6G4C - chains A and B; structure by X-ray diffraction, 1.87 A resolution.

Chain A (and B):
Protein: Aspartate aminotransferase family protein
Source organism: Pseudomonas sp
Notes: chain B of this document is another copy of the same molecule, construct and numbering; everything in this record applies to it too
UniProt: A0A2D8IND4 (A0A2D8IND4_PSESP); residue numbers follow UniProt; this construct covers 1-455
Amino-acid sequence (464 residues; numbered 1 to 464; the number before each row is that of its first residue):
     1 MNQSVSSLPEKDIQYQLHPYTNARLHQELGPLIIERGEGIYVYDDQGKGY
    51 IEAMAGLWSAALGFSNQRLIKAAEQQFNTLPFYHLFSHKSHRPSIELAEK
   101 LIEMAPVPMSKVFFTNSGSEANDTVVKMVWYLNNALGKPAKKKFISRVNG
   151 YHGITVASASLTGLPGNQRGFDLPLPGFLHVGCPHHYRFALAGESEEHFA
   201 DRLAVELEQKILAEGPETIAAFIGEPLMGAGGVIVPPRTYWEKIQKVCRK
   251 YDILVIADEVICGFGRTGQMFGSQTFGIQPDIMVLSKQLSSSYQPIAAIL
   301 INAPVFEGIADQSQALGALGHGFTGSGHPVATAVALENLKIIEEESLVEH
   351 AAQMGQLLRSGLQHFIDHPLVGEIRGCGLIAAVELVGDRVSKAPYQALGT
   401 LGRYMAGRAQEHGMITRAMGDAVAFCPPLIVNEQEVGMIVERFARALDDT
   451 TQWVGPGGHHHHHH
Not modelled in the structure: 1-4, 457-464 (chain B: 1-5, 459-464)
Sequence notes: expression tag (456-464)
What the authors report for this chain:
  - binding site for phosphate ion: Gly118, Ser119, Thr324
  - specificity-determining residues: Ser87 (proposed by the authors, not directly observed)

How chain A and chain B interact:
Contacting residue pairs (263; chain A residue first):
  Leu8(A) - Arg92(B)
  Leu8(A) - Ile95(B)
  Lys11(A) - Ile95(B)
  Lys11(A) - Glu99(B)  salt bridge
  Asp12(A) - Ser90(B)  hydrogen bond
  Asp12(A) - Ile95(B)
  Ile13(A) - Lys111(B)
  Gln14(A) - Ser110(B)
  Gln14(A) - Lys111(B)  hydrogen bond (backbone-side chain)
  Tyr15(A) - Ala98(B)  hydrophobic
  Tyr15(A) - Glu99(B)
  Tyr15(A) - Ile102(B)  hydrophobic
  Tyr15(A) - Glu103(B)  hydrogen bond
  Tyr15(A) - Ser110(B)
  Tyr15(A) - Lys111(B)
  Tyr15(A) - Val112(B)  hydrogen bond (backbone-backbone)
  Gln16(A) - Leu85(B)
  Gln16(A) - Ser90(B)  hydrogen bond
  Gln16(A) - Ser94(B)  hydrogen bond
  Gln16(A) - Ile95(B)
  Gln16(A) - Ala98(B)
  Gln16(A) - Lys111(B)
  Gln16(A) - Val112(B)
  Gln16(A) - Phe114(B)
  Leu17(A) - Val112(B)  hydrogen bond (backbone-backbone)
  Leu17(A) - Phe113(B)
  Leu17(A) - Ile301(B)  hydrophobic
  Leu17(A) - Phe306(B)  hydrophobic
  His18(A) - Leu85(B)  hydrogen bond (side chain-backbone)
  His18(A) - Lys89(B)  hydrogen bond (side chain-backbone)
  His18(A) - Ser90(B)
  His18(A) - Leu319(B)
  Pro19(A) - Leu85(B)
  Pro19(A) - Phe86(B)
  Pro19(A) - Ser87(B)  hydrogen bond (backbone-backbone)
  Pro19(A) - Phe113(B)
  Pro19(A) - His321(B)
  Pro19(A) - Gly322(B)
  Tyr20(A) - Phe86(B)  hydrophobic
  Tyr20(A) - Ser87(B)  hydrogen bond (backbone-backbone)
  Tyr20(A) - Ala318(B)
  Tyr20(A) - Leu319(B)  hydrogen bond (backbone-backbone)
  Tyr20(A) - Gly320(B)
  Tyr20(A) - His321(B)  hydrogen bond (backbone-backbone)
  Tyr20(A) - Gly322(B)
  Thr21(A) - Phe86(B)
  Thr21(A) - Ser87(B)  hydrogen bond (side chain-backbone)
  Thr21(A) - His88(B)  hydrogen bond (side chain-backbone)
  Thr21(A) - Ala318(B)
  Thr21(A) - Leu319(B)  hydrogen bond (backbone-backbone)
  Asn22(A) - Ser313(B)
  Asn22(A) - Gln314(B)
  Asn22(A) - Gly317(B)
  Asn22(A) - Ala318(B)
  Ala23(A) - Ala310(B)  hydrophobic
  Ala23(A) - Ser313(B)  hydrogen bond (backbone-side chain)
  Arg24(A) - Phe306(B)
  Arg24(A) - Glu307(B)  salt bridge
  Arg24(A) - Ala310(B)
  Arg24(A) - Asp311(B)  salt bridge
  Arg24(A) - Gln314(B)
  His26(A) - His88(B)  hydrogen bond
  Gln27(A) - Phe306(B)
  Pro31(A) - His88(B)
  Pro31(A) - Ser90(B)
  Leu32(A) - His88(B)  hydrogen bond (backbone-backbone)
  Leu32(A) - Lys89(B)
  Leu32(A) - Ser90(B)  hydrogen bond (backbone-backbone)
  Ile33(A) - Ser90(B)
  Ile34(A) - Leu80(B)
  Ile34(A) - Tyr83(B)  hydrophobic
  Ile34(A) - Ser90(B)  hydrogen bond (backbone-backbone)
  Ile34(A) - His91(B)
  Glu35(A) - Thr79(B)
  Arg36(A) - Thr79(B)
  Arg36(A) - Leu80(B)
  Gly37(A) - Thr79(B)  hydrogen bond (backbone-backbone)
  Gly37(A) - Leu80(B)
  Glu52(A) - Tyr83(B)  hydrogen bond
  Gly56(A) - Phe82(B)
  Gly56(A) - His84(B)
  Leu57(A) - Phe82(B)
  Leu57(A) - His84(B)
  Leu57(A) - Phe86(B)  hydrophobic
  Leu57(A) - Thr324(B)
  Ser59(A) - Phe82(B)
  Phe64(A) - Pro81(B)
  Phe64(A) - Phe82(B)
  Gln67(A) - Asn78(B)  hydrogen bond
  Ile70(A) - Phe77(B)
  Ile70(A) - Asn78(B)
  Ala73(A) - Phe77(B)  hydrophobic
  Glu74(A) - Glu74(B)
  Phe77(A) - Ile70(B)
  Phe77(A) - Ala73(B)  hydrophobic
  Phe77(A) - Tyr293(B)
  Phe77(A) - Gln294(B)
  Asn78(A) - Gln67(B)  hydrogen bond
  Asn78(A) - Ile70(B)
  Thr79(A) - Glu35(B)
  Thr79(A) - Arg36(B)
  Thr79(A) - Gly37(B)  hydrogen bond (backbone-backbone)
  Leu80(A) - Ile34(B)
  Leu80(A) - Glu35(B)
  Leu80(A) - Arg36(B)
  Leu80(A) - Gly37(B)
  Pro81(A) - Phe64(B)
  Pro81(A) - Tyr293(B)
  Phe82(A) - Gly56(B)
  Phe82(A) - Leu57(B)
  Phe82(A) - Ser59(B)
  Phe82(A) - Phe64(B)
  Phe82(A) - Ser292(B)
  Tyr83(A) - Ile34(B)  hydrophobic
  Tyr83(A) - Glu52(B)  hydrogen bond
  Tyr83(A) - Ile415(B)
  His84(A) - Gly56(B)
  His84(A) - Leu57(B)
  His84(A) - Arg417(B)
  Leu85(A) - Gln16(B)
  Leu85(A) - His18(B)  hydrogen bond (backbone-side chain)
  Leu85(A) - Pro19(B)
  Leu85(A) - Thr21(B)
  Phe86(A) - Pro19(B)
  Phe86(A) - Tyr20(B)  hydrophobic
  Phe86(A) - Thr21(B)
  Phe86(A) - Leu57(B)  hydrophobic
  Ser87(A) - Pro19(B)
  Ser87(A) - Tyr20(B)  hydrogen bond (backbone-backbone)
  Ser87(A) - Thr21(B)  hydrogen bond (backbone-side chain)
  Ser87(A) - Arg417(B)  hydrogen bond
  His88(A) - Thr21(B)  hydrogen bond (backbone-side chain)
  His88(A) - Leu25(B)
  His88(A) - His26(B)  hydrogen bond
  His88(A) - Pro31(B)
  His88(A) - Leu32(B)  hydrogen bond (backbone-backbone)
  Lys89(A) - His18(B)  hydrogen bond (backbone-side chain)
  Lys89(A) - Leu32(B)
  Ser90(A) - Asp12(B)  hydrogen bond
  Ser90(A) - Gln16(B)  hydrogen bond
  Ser90(A) - His18(B)
  Ser90(A) - Pro31(B)
  Ser90(A) - Leu32(B)  hydrogen bond (backbone-backbone)
  Ser90(A) - Ile33(B)
  Ser90(A) - Ile34(B)  hydrogen bond (backbone-backbone)
  His91(A) - Ile34(B)
  Arg92(A) - Leu8(B)
  Ser94(A) - Gln16(B)  hydrogen bond
  Ile95(A) - Leu8(B)
  Ile95(A) - Lys11(B)
  Ile95(A) - Asp12(B)
  Ile95(A) - Gln16(B)
  Ala98(A) - Tyr15(B)
  Ala98(A) - Gln16(B)
  Glu99(A) - Lys11(B)  salt bridge
  Glu99(A) - Tyr15(B)
  Ile102(A) - Tyr15(B)  hydrophobic
  Glu103(A) - Tyr15(B)  hydrogen bond
  Ser110(A) - Gln14(B)
  Ser110(A) - Tyr15(B)
  Lys111(A) - Ile13(B)
  Lys111(A) - Gln14(B)  hydrogen bond (side chain-backbone)
  Lys111(A) - Tyr15(B)
  Lys111(A) - Gln16(B)
  Val112(A) - Tyr15(B)  hydrogen bond (backbone-backbone)
  Val112(A) - Gln16(B)
  Val112(A) - Leu17(B)  hydrogen bond (backbone-backbone)
  Phe113(A) - Leu17(B)
  Phe113(A) - Pro19(B)
  Phe114(A) - Gln16(B)
  Asn116(A) - Asn116(B)
  Asn116(A) - Ser117(B)
  Asn116(A) - Pro295(B)
  Ser117(A) - Asn116(B)
  Ser117(A) - Glu120(B)  hydrogen bond
  Ser117(A) - Phe323(B)
  Ser119(A) - Phe323(B)
  Glu120(A) - Ser117(B)  hydrogen bond
  Glu120(A) - Glu120(B)
  Asp123(A) - Thr155(B)
  Asp123(A) - Val156(B)  hydrogen bond (side chain-backbone)
  Lys127(A) - Ile154(B)  hydrogen bond (side chain-backbone)
  Lys127(A) - Val156(B)
  Lys127(A) - Ala159(B)
  Lys127(A) - Phe171(B)
  Met128(A) - Leu17(B)  hydrophobic
  Trp130(A) - Phe171(B)
  Tyr131(A) - Gly170(B)
  Tyr131(A) - Phe171(B)  hydrophobic
  Asn134(A) - Gly170(B)  hydrogen bond (side chain-backbone)
  Asn134(A) - Asp172(B)  hydrogen bond
  Lys142(A) - Asp172(B)  salt bridge
  Ile154(A) - Lys127(B)  hydrogen bond (backbone-side chain)
  Ile154(A) - His321(B)
  Ile154(A) - Gly322(B)
  Ile154(A) - Phe323(B)  hydrophobic
  Thr155(A) - Asp123(B)
  Val156(A) - Asp123(B)  hydrogen bond (backbone-side chain)
  Val156(A) - Lys127(B)
  Val156(A) - Ala157(B)  hydrophobic
  Ala157(A) - Val156(B)  hydrophobic
  Gly166(A) - Gly320(B)
  Asn167(A) - Gly320(B)  hydrogen bond (side chain-backbone)
  Arg169(A) - Leu316(B)
  Gly170(A) - Tyr131(B)
  Gly170(A) - Asn134(B)  hydrogen bond (backbone-side chain)
  Phe171(A) - Lys127(B)
  Phe171(A) - Trp130(B)
  Phe171(A) - Tyr131(B)  hydrophobic
  Phe171(A) - Gly320(B)
  Asp172(A) - Asn134(B)  hydrogen bond
  Asp172(A) - Lys142(B)  salt bridge
  Leu175(A) - Leu175(B)  hydrophobic
  Lys287(A) - Thr324(B)  hydrogen bond
  Ser292(A) - Phe82(B)
  Ser292(A) - Thr324(B)
  Ser292(A) - His328(B)  hydrogen bond (backbone-side chain)
  Tyr293(A) - Phe77(B)
  Tyr293(A) - Pro81(B)
  Tyr293(A) - His328(B)  hydrogen bond (backbone-side chain)
  Gln294(A) - Phe77(B)
  Gln294(A) - Gln294(B)  hydrogen bond
  Gln294(A) - His328(B)
  Pro295(A) - Asn116(B)
  Ile301(A) - Leu17(B)  hydrophobic
  Phe306(A) - Gln27(B)
  Glu307(A) - Arg24(B)  salt bridge
  Ala310(A) - Ala23(B)  hydrophobic
  Ala310(A) - Arg24(B)
  Asp311(A) - Arg24(B)  salt bridge
  Ser313(A) - Asn22(B)
  Ser313(A) - Ala23(B)  hydrogen bond (side chain-backbone)
  Gln314(A) - Asn22(B)
  Gln314(A) - Arg24(B)
  Leu316(A) - Arg169(B)
  Gly317(A) - Asn22(B)
  Ala318(A) - Thr21(B)
  Ala318(A) - Asn22(B)
  Leu319(A) - His18(B)
  Leu319(A) - Tyr20(B)  hydrogen bond (backbone-backbone)
  Leu319(A) - Thr21(B)  hydrogen bond (backbone-backbone)
  Gly320(A) - Tyr20(B)
  Gly320(A) - Gly166(B)
  Gly320(A) - Asn167(B)
  Gly320(A) - Phe171(B)
  His321(A) - Pro19(B)
  His321(A) - Tyr20(B)  hydrogen bond (backbone-backbone)
  His321(A) - Ile154(B)  hydrogen bond (side chain-backbone)
  Gly322(A) - Pro19(B)
  Gly322(A) - Tyr20(B)
  Gly322(A) - Ile154(B)
  Phe323(A) - Ser117(B)
  Phe323(A) - Ser119(B)
  Phe323(A) - Ile154(B)  hydrophobic
  Thr324(A) - Leu57(B)
  Thr324(A) - Lys287(B)  hydrogen bond
  Thr324(A) - Ser292(B)
  His328(A) - Ser292(B)  hydrogen bond (side chain-backbone)
  His328(A) - Tyr293(B)  hydrogen bond (side chain-backbone)
  His328(A) - Gln294(B)
  Ile415(A) - Tyr83(B)
  Arg417(A) - Phe86(B)
  Arg417(A) - Ser87(B)  hydrogen bond
Also at the interface, not in a pair above, chain A (120 interface residues in all): Ser6, Leu25, Gly30, Val42, Glu96, Val126, Tyr151, Ala159, Leu173, Ile309, Gln312, Ser326, Val330, Gln410
Also at the interface, not in a pair above, chain B (120 interface residues in all): Ser6, Gly30, Val42, Glu96, Val126, Met128, Tyr151, Leu173, Ser291, Ile309, Gln312, Val330, Gln410

Overview:
Chain A and chain B each contribute 120 residues to their interface; the contacts include 68 hydrogen bonds
and 8 salt bridges. Among the polar pairs are Lys11(A)-Glu99(B), Arg24(A)-Glu307(B) and Arg24(A)-Asp311(B).
From the paper: a binding site for phosphate ion at Gly118(A), Ser119(A) and Thr324(A); the specificity
determinant Ser87(A).
Chain A and chain B are both Aspartate aminotransferase family protein (Pseudomonas sp); the structure,
Crystal structure of the omega transaminase from Pseudomonas jessenii in the apo form, crystallized from
ammonium ..., was determined by X-ray diffraction, deposited together with 6G4B, 6G4D, 6G4E and 6G4F.
